PDB entry 4EP4 | X-ray diffraction, 1.28 A resolution | chains A and B

Chain A (and B):
Molecule: Crossover junction endodeoxyribonuclease RuvC
Organism: Thermus thermophilus
Notes: EC 3.1.22.4; chain B of this document is another copy of the same molecule, construct and numbering; everything in this record applies to it too
UniProt: Q5SJC4 (RUVC_THET8); residues 1-166 here = UniProt positions 1-166
Amino-acid sequence (166 residues; row label = number of the first residue in the row):
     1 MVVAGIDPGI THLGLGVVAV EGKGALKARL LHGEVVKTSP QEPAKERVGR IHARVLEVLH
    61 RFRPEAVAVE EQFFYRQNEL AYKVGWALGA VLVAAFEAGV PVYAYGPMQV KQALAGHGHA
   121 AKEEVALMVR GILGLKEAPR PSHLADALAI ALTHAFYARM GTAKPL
What the authors report for this chain:
  - mutagenesis - D146N: abolished catalytic activity
  - catalytic residues: D7, E70, H143, D146
  - self-association interface (contacts with another copy of this molecule); pairs are residue here / residue on that copy: A44-L166 (hydrogen bond), Q77, E79, Y82, W86, F96
  - conformationally variable residues (loop rearrangement): E71 to A81
  - mutagenesis - F73A: decreased catalytic activity on HJ-DNA
  - mutagenesis - F74A: decreased catalytic activity
  - specificity-determining residues: F74
  - mutagenesis - Y75A: increased catalytic activity

Interface between chain A and chain B:
Residue-residue contacts - 57 pairs, chain A then chain B:
  A44(A) - L166(B)  hydrophobic
  K45(A) - L92(B)
  K45(A) - A95(B)  hydrogen bond (side chain-backbone)
  K45(A) - F96(B)
  K45(A) - G99(B)
  K45(A) - V100(B)  hydrogen bond (side chain-backbone)
  K45(A) - P101(B)
  E46(A) - F96(B)
  V48(A) - G89(B)
  V48(A) - L92(B)  hydrophobic
  V48(A) - V93(B)  hydrophobic
  G49(A) - F96(B)
  H52(A) - V93(B)
  Q72(A) - Y82(B)
  F74(A) - Y82(B)  hydrophobic
  Q77(A) - Q77(B)  hydrogen bond (backbone-side chain)
  Q77(A) - L80(B)
  Q77(A) - A81(B)  hydrogen bond (side chain-backbone)
  Q77(A) - Y82(B)  hydrogen bond (side chain-backbone)
  N78(A) - A81(B)
  E79(A) - F73(B)
  A81(A) - Y82(B)
  Y82(A) - E71(B)  hydrogen bond
  Y82(A) - F73(B)  hydrophobic
  Y82(A) - A81(B)
  Y82(A) - G85(B)
  Y82(A) - L88(B)
  V84(A) - Y82(B)  hydrophobic
  G85(A) - Y82(B)
  G85(A) - G85(B)
  G85(A) - W86(B)  hydrogen bond (backbone-backbone)
  W86(A) - G85(B)  hydrogen bond (backbone-backbone)
  W86(A) - L88(B)
  W86(A) - G89(B)
  W86(A) - L92(B)  hydrophobic
  W86(A) - L166(B)  hydrophobic
  L88(A) - Y82(B)
  L88(A) - W86(B)
  G89(A) - V48(B)
  G89(A) - W86(B)
  A90(A) - V93(B)  hydrophobic
  L92(A) - A44(B)  hydrophobic
  L92(A) - K45(B)
  L92(A) - V48(B)  hydrophobic
  L92(A) - W86(B)  hydrophobic
  V93(A) - V48(B)  hydrophobic
  V93(A) - H52(B)
  A95(A) - K45(B)
  F96(A) - K45(B)
  F96(A) - E46(B)
  F96(A) - G49(B)
  E97(A) - H52(B)
  G99(A) - K45(B)
  V100(A) - K45(B)  hydrogen bond (backbone-side chain)
  P101(A) - K45(B)
  L166(A) - P43(B)
  L166(A) - A44(B)  hydrogen bond (backbone-backbone)
Also at the interface, not in a pair above, chain A (31 interface residues in all): E70, R76, V102
Also at the interface, not in a pair above, chain B (29 interface residues in all): Y75, V84, A90, V102

Overview:
31 residues of chain A face 29 of chain B across their interface, with 10 hydrogen bonds. Polar pairs include
K45(A)-A95(B), K45(A)-V100(B) and Q77(A)-Q77(B). From the paper: catalytic residues D7(A), E70(A) and H143(A)
among others; D146N of chain A abolishes catalytic activity; 4 substitutions were tested in all.
Chain A and chain B are both Crossover junction endodeoxyribonuclease RuvC (Thermus thermophilus); the
structure, Thermus thermophilus RuvC structure, was determined by X-ray diffraction, deposited together with
4EP5.
